6GFF - chains B and D of the 7 polymer chains in the assembly; structure by X-ray diffraction, 3.10 A resolution.

Chain B (and D):
Name: Transforming growth factor beta-1
Organism: Homo sapiens
Notes: fragment: Mature; chain D of this document is another copy of the same molecule, construct and numbering; everything in this record applies to it too
Reference sequence: P01137 (TGFB1_HUMAN); residue numbers follow UniProt; this construct covers 279-390
Amino-acid sequence (112 residues; numbered 279 to 390; the number before each row is that of its first residue):
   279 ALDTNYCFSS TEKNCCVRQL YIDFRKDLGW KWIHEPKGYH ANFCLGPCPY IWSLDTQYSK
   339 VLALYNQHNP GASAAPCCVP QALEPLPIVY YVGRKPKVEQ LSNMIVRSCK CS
UniProt features mapped onto this chain:
  - natural variant: Cys387 (C387R: In IBDIMDE)
Disulfide bonds: Cys285-Cys294, Cys293-Cys356, Cys322-Cys387, Cys326-Cys389

How chain B and chain D interact:
Cross-chain cystine bridges: Cys355(B)-Cys355(D)
Pairs across the interface (16; chain B residue first):
  Trp308(B) - Asp333(D)  hydrogen bond
  Asn344(B) - Asn381(D)  hydrogen bond (backbone-side chain)
  Gln345(B) - Asn381(D)
  Asn347(B) - Leu361(D)
  Asn347(B) - Asn381(D)  hydrogen bond (side chain-backbone)
  Asn347(B) - Met382(D)
  Asn347(B) - Val384(D)
  Gly349(B) - Phe321(D)
  Ala350(B) - Phe321(D)
  Ala350(B) - Cys322(D)  hydrogen bond (backbone-backbone)
  Ala350(B) - Pro358(D)  hydrophobic
  Ala350(B) - Val384(D)  hydrophobic
  Ser351(B) - Cys356(D)
  Cys355(B) - Cys355(D)  disulfide
  Val357(B) - Ser390(D)
  Ser390(B) - Val357(D)
Other interface residues (no listed pair), chain B (13 interface residues in all): His346, Ala352, Pro358
Other interface residues (no listed pair), chain D (14 interface residues in all): Asn320, Ser380

In short:
Chain B and chain D form an interface of 13 and 14 residues respectively; the contacts include 1 disulfide
bond and 4 hydrogen bonds. Polar pairs include Trp308(B)-Asp333(D), Asn344(B)-Asn381(D) and
Asn347(B)-Asn381(D).
Both chains are Transforming growth factor beta-1 (Homo sapiens). Entry 6GFF (Structure of GARP (LRRC32) in
complex with latent TGF-beta1 and MHG-8 Fab) was determined by X-ray diffraction.
